9BOZ - chains D and E of the 5 polymer chains in the assembly; structure by electron microscopy, 3.84 A resolution.

Chain D:
Name: Glycine receptor subunit alpha-3
From: Homo sapiens
UniProt: O75311 (GLRA3_HUMAN); residues 1-431 here correspond to UniProt positions 34-464 (UniProt number = residue number + 33)
Sequence (422 residues; each row starts with the number of its first residue; note: 9 numbers in that range are skipped by the numbering (no residue carries them; nothing is unmodelled there)):
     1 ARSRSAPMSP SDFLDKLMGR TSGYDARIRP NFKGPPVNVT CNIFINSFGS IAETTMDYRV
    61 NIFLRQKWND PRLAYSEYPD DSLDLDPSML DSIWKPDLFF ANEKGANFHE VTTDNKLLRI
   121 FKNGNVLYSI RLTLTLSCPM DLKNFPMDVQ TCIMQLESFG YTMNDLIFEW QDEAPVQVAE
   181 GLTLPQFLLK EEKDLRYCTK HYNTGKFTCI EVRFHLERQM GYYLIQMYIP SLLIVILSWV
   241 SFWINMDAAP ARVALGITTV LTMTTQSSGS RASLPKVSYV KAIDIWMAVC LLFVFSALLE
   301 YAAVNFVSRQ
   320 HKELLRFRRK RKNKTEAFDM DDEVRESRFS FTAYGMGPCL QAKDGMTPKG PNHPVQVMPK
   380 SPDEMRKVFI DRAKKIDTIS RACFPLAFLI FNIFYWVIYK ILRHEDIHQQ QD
Disordered / not traced: 1-8, 320-386, 427-431
Swiss-Prot annotation at these positions:
  - binding site (Zn(2+)): Glu192, Asp194, His215
  - binding site (strychnine): Tyr202 to Phe207
  - site: Leu261 (Important for obstruction of the ion pore in the closed conformation)
  - modified residue: Ser346 (Phosphoserine)
  - glycosylation: Asn38 (N-linked (GlcNAc...) asparagine)
Cystine bridges: Cys138-Cys152, Cys198-Cys209
Glycans and other covalent adducts: N-acetylglucosamine (NAG) linked to Asn38

Chain E:
Name: Glycine receptor subunit beta, Green fluorescent protein
From: Homo sapiens
UniProt: chimeric construct of P48167, A0A9X4KGN5: residues 3-333 from P48167 (GLRB_HUMAN) positions 25-355 (UniProt number = residue number + 22); residues 333-342 from A0A9X4KGN5 positions 9-248 (offset varies); residues 342-475 from P48167 (GLRB_HUMAN) positions 400-497 (UniProt number = residue number + 22)
Sequence (680 residues; numbered 3 to 475 plus 317 insertion-coded residues; 110 numbers in that range are skipped by the numbering (no residue carries them; nothing is unmodelled there); the number before each row is that of its first residue; a row labelled like 333A-333Z holds insertion residues (333A, then the next letters in order)):
     3 KSSKKGKGKK KQYLCPSQQS AEDLARVPAN STSNILNRLL VSYDPRIRPN FKGIPVDVVV
    63 NIFINSFGSI QETTMDYRVN IFLRQKWNDP RLKLPSDFRG SDALTVDPTM YKCLWKPDLF
   123 FANEKSANFH DVTQENILLF IFRDGDVLVS MRLSITLSCP LDLTLFPMDT QRCKMQLESF
   183 GYTTDDLRFI WQSGDPVQLE KIALPQFDIK KEDIEYGNCT KYYKGTGYYT CVEVIFTLRR
   243 QVGFYMMGVY APTLLIVVLS WLSFWINPDA SAARVPLGIF SVLSLASECT TLAAELPKVS
   303 YVKALDVWLI ACLLFGFASL VEYAVVQVML N
333A-333Z GGSSAAAVSKGEELFTGVVPILVELD
334A-334Z GDVNGHKFSVSGEGEGDATYGKLTLK
335A-335Z FICTTGKLPVPWPTLVTTFSYGVQCF
336A-336Z SRYPDHMKQHDFFKSAMPEGYVQERT
337A-337Z IFFKDDGNYKTRAEVKFEGDTLVNRI
338A-338Z ELKGIDFKEDGNILGHKLEYNYNSHN
339A-339Z VYIMADKQKNGIKVNFKIRHNIEDGS
340A-340Z VQLADHYQQNTPIGDGPVLLPDNHYL
341A-341Z STQSALSKDPNEKRDHMVLLEFVTAA
342A-342Z GITHGMDELYKSGSGSGVGETRCKKV
343A-343Z CTSKSDLRSNDFSIVGSLPRDFELSN
344A-344Z YDCYGKPIEVNNGLGKSQAKNNKKPP
345A-345E PAKPV
   444 IPTAAKRIDL YARALFPFCF LFFNVIYWSI YL
Disordered / not traced: 3-28, 333A-333Z, 334A-334Z, 335A-335Z, 336A-336Z, 337A-337Z, 338A-338Z, 339A-339Z, 340A-340Z, 341A-341Z, 342A-342Z, 343A-343Z, 344A-344Z, 345A-345E
Construct notes: linker (333A-333G, 342N-342Q); conflict Phe335S (Leu72 in A0A9X4KGN5), Ser335T (Thr73 in A0A9X4KGN5), His342D (Leu239 in A0A9X4KGN5)
Swiss-Prot annotation at these positions:
  - binding site (glycine): Arg86, Ser152, Thr228
  - site: Leu285 (Important for obstruction of the ion pore in the closed conformation)
  - glycosylation (N-linked (GlcNAc...) asparagine): Asn32, Asn220
Cystine bridges: Cys161-Cys175, Cys221-Cys233
Glycans and other covalent adducts: N-acetylglucosamine (NAG) linked to Asn220

Interface between chain D and chain E:
Residue-residue contacts - 67 pairs, chain D then chain E:
  Asp25(D) - Asn32(E)
  Arg27(D) - Asn32(E)
  Arg27(D) - Asn36(E)  hydrogen bond
  Arg27(D) - Arg40(E)
  Arg27(D) - Asp109(E)
  Arg27(D) - Met112(E)
  Ile28(D) - Asn32(E)
  Phe32(D) - Ala31(E)  hydrophobic
  Lys95(D) - Gln136(E)
  Pro96(D) - Gln136(E)  hydrogen bond (backbone-side chain)
  Asp97(D) - Gln136(E)
  Leu98(D) - Val134(E)
  Leu98(D) - Thr135(E)  hydrogen bond (backbone-side chain)
  Leu98(D) - Gln136(E)  hydrogen bond (backbone-side chain)
  Phe99(D) - Phe84(E)  hydrophobic
  Phe99(D) - Val134(E)
  Phe99(D) - Asn138(E)
  Phe99(D) - Arg154(E)
  Phe100(D) - Val134(E)  hydrophobic
  Phe100(D) - Arg154(E)
  Ala101(D) - Asn67(E)
  Ala101(D) - Arg154(E)  hydrogen bond (backbone-side chain)
  Glu103(D) - His132(E)  salt bridge
  Glu103(D) - Val134(E)
  Glu103(D) - Arg154(E)  hydrogen bond (backbone-side chain)
  Lys104(D) - His132(E)
  Gly105(D) - His132(E)  hydrogen bond (backbone-side chain)
  Phe108(D) - Thr135(E)
  Leu132(D) - Thr135(E)
  Phe159(D) - Phe84(E)  hydrophobic
  Phe159(D) - Asn138(E)
  Phe159(D) - Ile139(E)
  Phe159(D) - Leu140(E)
  Phe159(D) - Ser152(E)
  Gly160(D) - Thr107(E)
  Gly160(D) - Leu140(E)
  Tyr202(D) - Arg86(E)
  Tyr202(D) - Glu202(E)
  Asn203(D) - Arg86(E)
  Thr204(D) - Arg86(E)  hydrogen bond
  Thr204(D) - Leu150(E)
  Pro250(D) - Ala275(E)  hydrophobic
  Val253(D) - Ala275(E)  hydrophobic
  Val253(D) - Leu279(E)  hydrophobic
  Ile257(D) - Pro278(E)
  Ile257(D) - Leu279(E)
  Ile257(D) - Phe282(E)  hydrophobic
  Val260(D) - Leu261(E)  hydrophobic
  Leu261(D) - Phe282(E)  hydrophobic
  Arg271(D) - Met249(E)
  Arg271(D) - Gly250(E)
  Lys276(D) - Pro207(E)
  Lys276(D) - Gln208(E)
  Lys276(D) - Phe246(E)
  Val277(D) - Phe246(E)
  Ser278(D) - Gln243(E)
  Ser278(D) - Gly245(E)
  Ser278(D) - Phe246(E)
  Leu291(D) - Leu257(E)  hydrophobic
  Phe295(D) - Leu257(E)
  Phe295(D) - Val260(E)  hydrophobic
  Phe295(D) - Leu261(E)  hydrophobic
  Leu298(D) - Leu264(E)  hydrophobic
  Leu299(D) - Leu264(E)  hydrophobic
  Ala302(D) - Leu264(E)  hydrophobic
  Phe306(D) - Trp267(E)
  Phe306(D) - Ile268(E)
Other interface residues (no listed pair), chain D (40 interface residues in all): Lys33, Ala106, Phe207, Thr264
Other interface residues (no listed pair), chain E (50 interface residues in all): Phe65, Arg80, Asn82, Arg101, Thr111, Asp133, Phe142, Met153, Pro254, Ser286, Glu290, Glu297

Overview:
The interface between chain D and chain E involves 40 residues on one side and 50 on the other, with 8
hydrogen bonds and 1 salt bridge. Among the polar pairs are Glu103(D)-His132(E), Arg27(D)-Asn36(E) and
Pro96(D)-Gln136(E). N-acetylglucosamine is covalently linked to Asn38(D).
Here chain D is Glycine receptor subunit alpha-3 and chain E is Glycine receptor subunit beta, Green
fluorescent protein, both from Homo sapiens. Entry 9BOZ (Cryo-EM structure of human Glycine Receptor
alpha3-beta heteromer in presence of glycine) was determined by electron microscopy (same publication as 9BOY
and 9BP7).
